4Y3U - chains A and B of the 3 polymer chains in the assembly; structure by X-ray diffraction, 3.51 A resolution.

# Chain A
Molecule: Sarcoplasmic/endoplasmic reticulum calcium ATPase 1
Organism: Oryctolagus cuniculus
Notes: EC 3.6.3.8
UniProtKB: P04191 (AT2A1_RABIT), isoform P04191-2; numbering as in UniProt (aligned over 1-994)
Chain sequence (994 residues; numbered 1 to 994; the number before each row is that of its first residue):
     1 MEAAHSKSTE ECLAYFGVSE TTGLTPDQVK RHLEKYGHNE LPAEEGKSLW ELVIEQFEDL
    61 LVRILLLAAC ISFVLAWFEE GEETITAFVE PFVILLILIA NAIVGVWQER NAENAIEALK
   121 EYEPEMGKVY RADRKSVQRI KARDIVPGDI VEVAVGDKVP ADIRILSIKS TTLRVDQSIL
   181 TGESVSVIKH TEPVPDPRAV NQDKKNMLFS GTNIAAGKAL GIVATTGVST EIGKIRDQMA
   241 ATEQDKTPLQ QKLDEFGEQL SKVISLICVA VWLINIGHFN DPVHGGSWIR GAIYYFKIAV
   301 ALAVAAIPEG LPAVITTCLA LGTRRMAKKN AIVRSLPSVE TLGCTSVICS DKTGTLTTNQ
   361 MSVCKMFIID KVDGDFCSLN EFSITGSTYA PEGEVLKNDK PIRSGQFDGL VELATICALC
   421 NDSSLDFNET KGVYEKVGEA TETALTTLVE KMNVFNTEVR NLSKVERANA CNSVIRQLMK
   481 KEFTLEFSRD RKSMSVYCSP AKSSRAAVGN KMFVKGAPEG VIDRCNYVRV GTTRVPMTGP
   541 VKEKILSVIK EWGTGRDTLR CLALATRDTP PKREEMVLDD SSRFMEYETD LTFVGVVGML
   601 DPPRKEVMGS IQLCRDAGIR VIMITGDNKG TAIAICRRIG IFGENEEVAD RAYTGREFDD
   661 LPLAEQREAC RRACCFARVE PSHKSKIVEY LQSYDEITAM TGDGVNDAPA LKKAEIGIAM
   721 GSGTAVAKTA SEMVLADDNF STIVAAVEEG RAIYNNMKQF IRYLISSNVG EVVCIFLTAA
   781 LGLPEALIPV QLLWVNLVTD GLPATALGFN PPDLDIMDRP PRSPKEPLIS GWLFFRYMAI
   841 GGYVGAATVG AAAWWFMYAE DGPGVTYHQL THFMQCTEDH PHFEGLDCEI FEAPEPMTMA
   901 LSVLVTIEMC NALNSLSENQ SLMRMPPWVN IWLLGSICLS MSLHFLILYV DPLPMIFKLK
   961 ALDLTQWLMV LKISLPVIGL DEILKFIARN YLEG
Not modelled in the structure: 46-47, 79-85, 241-243, 283-289, 504-506, 993-994
Disulfides: Cys-876/Cys-888
Metal / ion sites: K+: Leu-711, Lys-712, Ala-714, Glu-732
Curated features (UniProtKB/Swiss-Prot):
  - region (Interaction with PLN): Ile-788 to Gly-808, Trp-932 to Leu-943
  - active site: Asp-351 (4-aspartylphosphate intermediate)
  - binding site (Ca(2+)): Val-304, Ala-305, Ile-307, Glu-309, Asn-768, Glu-771, Asn-796, Thr-799, Asp-800, Glu-908
  - binding site (Mg(2+)): Asp-351, Thr-353, Asp-703
  - binding site (ATP): Thr-353, Glu-442, Arg-489, Lys-515, Arg-560, Thr-625, Gly-626, Asp-627, Arg-678, Lys-684, Asn-706
  - modified residue: Thr-441 (Phosphothreonine), Thr-569 (Phosphothreonine), Ser-581 (Phosphoserine)
  - mutagenesis: Glu-309 (E309A: Interferes with conformation changes that are essential for ATP-dependent Ca(2+) transport; E309Q: No loss of calcium binding ...), Pro-789 (P789L: Almost complete loss of Ca(2+) transport activity because of reduced Ca(2+) affinity), Cys-876 (C876A: Loss of ATP-dependent Ca(2+)transport), Cys-888 (C888A: Loss of ATP-dependent Ca(2+)transport)

# Chain B
Molecule: Cardiac phospholamban
Organism: Canis familiaris
UniProtKB: P61012 (PPLA_CANFA); numbering as in UniProt (aligned over 1-50)
Chain sequence (50 residues; row label = number of the first residue in the row):
     1 MDKVQYLTRS AIRRASTIEM PQQARQNLQN LFINFCLILI CLLLICIIVM
Not modelled in the structure: 1-20
Curated features (UniProtKB/Swiss-Prot):
  - modified residue: Met-1 (N-acetylmethionine), Ser-16 (Phosphoserine), Thr-17 (Phosphothreonine)
  - lipidation: Cys-36 (S-palmitoyl cysteine)
  - mutagenesis: Ser-16 (S16E: Phosphomimetic mutant; abolishes the inhibitory effect of PLB on ATP2A2 Ca2+ affinity)
What the authors report for this chain:
  - post-translational modification sites: Ser-16, Thr-17 (citing earlier work)

# Interface between chain A and chain B
Residue-residue contacts (43; chain A residue first):
  Phe-92(A) / Ile-48(B)  hydrophobic
  Val-93(A) / Ile-45(B)  hydrophobic
  Leu-96(A) / Cys-41(B)  hydrogen bond (backbone-side chain)
  Leu-96(A) / Leu-44(B)  hydrophobic
  Leu-96(A) / Ile-45(B)  hydrophobic
  Ile-97(A) / Cys-41(B)  hydrophobic
  Ala-100(A) / Leu-37(B)
  Ile-103(A) / Leu-37(B)  hydrophobic
  Val-104(A) / Asn-34(B)
  Val-104(A) / Leu-37(B)  hydrophobic
  Trp-107(A) / Gln-29(B)
  Trp-107(A) / Asn-30(B)
  Trp-107(A) / Ile-33(B)  hydrophobic
  Trp-107(A) / Asn-34(B)
  Gln-108(A) / Asn-30(B)  hydrogen bond
  Leu-321(A) / Gln-23(B)
  Arg-325(A) / Gln-23(B)
  Lys-328(A) / Gln-22(B)
  Trp-794(A) / Ile-38(B)  hydrophobic
  Trp-794(A) / Leu-42(B)  hydrophobic
  Leu-797(A) / Ile-38(B)
  Gly-801(A) / Asn-34(B)  hydrogen bond (backbone-side chain)
  Leu-802(A) / Leu-31(B)
  Thr-805(A) / Asn-30(B)
  Thr-805(A) / Asn-34(B)
  Phe-809(A) / Gln-26(B)
  Phe-809(A) / Asn-27(B)
  Phe-809(A) / Asn-30(B)
  Trp-932(A) / Ala-24(B)
  Trp-932(A) / Asn-27(B)
  Trp-932(A) / Leu-28(B)  hydrophobic
  Trp-932(A) / Leu-31(B)
  Leu-939(A) / Phe-35(B)  hydrophobic
  Ser-942(A) / Phe-35(B)
  Leu-943(A) / Phe-35(B)  hydrophobic
  Leu-943(A) / Ile-38(B)  hydrophobic
  Ile-947(A) / Leu-42(B)  hydrophobic
  Pro-952(A) / Cys-46(B)  hydrophobic
  Pro-952(A) / Val-49(B)  hydrophobic
  Leu-953(A) / Leu-42(B)
  Leu-953(A) / Ile-45(B)  hydrophobic
  Leu-953(A) / Cys-46(B)
  Ile-956(A) / Ile-45(B)  hydrophobic
Other interface residues (no listed pair), chain A (33 interface residues in all): Val-89, Asn-111, Val-798, Ala-806, Ser-936, Leu-946, Val-950
Other interface residues (no listed pair), chain B (22 interface residues in all): Leu-39

# Overview
33 residues of chain A face 22 of chain B across their interface, with 3 hydrogen bonds. Among the polar pairs
are Leu-96(A)/Cys-41(B), Gln-108(A)/Asn-30(B) and Gly-801(A)/Asn-34(B). From UniProt: active-site residue
Asp-351(A), 10 Ca2+-binding residues, 3 Mg2+-binding residues and 11 ATP-binding residues on chain A. From the
paper: modification sites Ser-16(B) and Thr-17(B).
Chain A is Sarcoplasmic/endoplasmic reticulum calcium ATPase 1 (Oryctolagus cuniculus) and chain B is Cardiac
phospholamban (Canis familiaris); the structure, The structure of phospholamban bound to the calcium pump
SERCA1a, was determined by X-ray diffraction together with 4KYT from the same study.
